4KYZ - chain A; structure by X-ray diffraction, 2.49 A resolution.

# Chain A
Molecule: Designed protein OR327
Organism: synthetic construct
Chain sequence (172 residues; numbered 1 to 172; the number before each row is that of its first residue):
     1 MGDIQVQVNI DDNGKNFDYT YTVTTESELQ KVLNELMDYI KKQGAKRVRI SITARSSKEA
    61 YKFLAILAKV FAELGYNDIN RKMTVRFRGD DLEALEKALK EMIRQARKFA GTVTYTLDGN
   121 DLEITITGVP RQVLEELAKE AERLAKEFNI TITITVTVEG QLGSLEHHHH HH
Disordered / not traced: 1-2, 170-172
Modified positions: Mse1 (selenomethionine); Mse37, Mse83, Mse102 (selenomethionine; parent Met)

# Summary
Chain A is Designed protein OR327 (synthetic construct); the structure, Three-dimensional structure of
triclinic form of de novo design insertion domain, Northeast Structural Genomics Consortium (NESG) ..., was
determined by X-ray diffraction (same publication as 5CW9 and 4KY3).
